Entry 8R2G (X-ray diffraction, 3.45 A resolution); this record covers chains D and M of the 15 polymer chains in the assembly.

# Chain D
Name: Meiotic recombination protein DMC1/LIM15 homolog
From: Homo sapiens
UniProtKB: Q14565 (DMC1_HUMAN); residues 83-340 here = UniProt positions 83-340
Sequence (261 residues; each row starts with the number of its first residue):
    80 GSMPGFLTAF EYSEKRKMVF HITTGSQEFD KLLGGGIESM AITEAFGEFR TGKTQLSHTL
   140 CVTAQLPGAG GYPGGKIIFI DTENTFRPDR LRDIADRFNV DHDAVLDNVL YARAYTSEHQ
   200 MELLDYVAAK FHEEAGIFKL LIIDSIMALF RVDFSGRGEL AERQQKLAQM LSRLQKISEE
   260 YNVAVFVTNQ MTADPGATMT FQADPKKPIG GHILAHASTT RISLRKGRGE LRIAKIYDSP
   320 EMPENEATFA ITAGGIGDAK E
Unresolved in the structure: 80-82, 272-286, 338-340
Construct notes: expression tag (80-82)
Curated features (UniProtKB/Swiss-Prot):
  - binding site (ATP): G126 to T133
  - binding site (dsDNA): R230, R236, R242
  - binding site (ssDNA): R230, F233, R236, R242, R311
What the authors report for this chain:
  - mutagenesis - F85E, V179E: unchanged binding to BRC4
  - mutagenesis - V179E: decreased binding to Ex14
  - mutagenesis - F85E: abolished binding to Breast cancer type 2 susceptibility protein (chain M)

# Chain M
Name: Breast cancer type 2 susceptibility protein
From: Homo sapiens
UniProtKB: P51587 (BRCA2_HUMAN); residues 2400-2413 here = UniProt positions 2400-2413
Sequence (14 residues; each row starts with the number of its first residue):
  2400 GRPTKVFVPP FKTK
Unresolved in the structure: 2400-2405, 2411-2413
What the authors report for this chain:
  - specificity-determining residues: F2410 (proposed by the authors, not directly observed)

# Interface between chain D and chain M
Pairs across the interface (9; chain D residue first):
  Q144(D) with F2406(M); P2409(M)
  L145(D) with P2409(M), hydrophobic
  P152(D) with F2406(M)
  G153(D) with F2406(M)
  G154(D) with F2406(M)
  V179(D) with P2409(M)
  A183(D) with P2409(M), hydrophobic
  N187(D) with F2406(M)
Interface residues without a listed pair, chain D (14 interface residues in all): P146, K155, N178, D180, V184, I216
Interface residues without a listed pair, chain M (5 interface residues in all): V2407, P2408, F2410
From the paper, about this interface:
  - interface residues, chain D: G147(D)
  - hot spots on chain M (mutagenesis) - F2406A/P2408A/P2409A: abolished binding to Meiotic recombination protein DMC1/LIM15 homolog (chain D)

# Summary
14 residues of chain D face 5 of chain M across their interface. Curated annotation (UniProt) lists 8
ATP-binding residues, 3 dsDNA-binding residues and 5 ssDNA-binding residues on chain D. The paper reports that
V179E of chain D reduces binding to Ex14; the interface residue G147(D); 3 substitutions were tested in all.
Here chain D is Meiotic recombination protein DMC1/LIM15 homolog and chain M is Breast cancer type 2
susceptibility protein, both from Homo sapiens. Entry 8R2G (Crystal structure of a BRCA2-DMC1 complex) was
determined by X-ray diffraction together with 6R3P from the same study.
